PDB entry 1SFU | X-ray diffraction, 2.00 A resolution | chains D and B of the 4 polymer chains in the assembly

Chain D:
Molecule: 7-nt DNA strand
Sequence (7 nucleotides; row label = number of the first residue in the row; numbering starts at 0):
     0 TCGCGCG
Unresolved in the structure: 0

Chain B:
Molecule: 34L protein
Source organism: Yaba-like disease virus
Notes: fragment: N-terminal Zalpha domain
Reference sequence: Q9DHS8 (Q9DHS8_YLDV); residues 1-75 here = UniProt positions 1-75
Sequence (75 residues; numbered 1 to 75; the number before each row is that of its first residue):
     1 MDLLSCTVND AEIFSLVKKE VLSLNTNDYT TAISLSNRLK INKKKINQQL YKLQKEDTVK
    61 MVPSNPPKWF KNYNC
Unresolved in the structure: 1-5
From the paper describing this entry:
  - binding site for the 7-nt DNA strand: Lys43, Lys44, Asn47, Tyr51, Asn65, Pro66, Pro67, Trp69
  - binding site for the 7-nt DNA strand (chain D): Asn65

Chain D / chain B interface:
Pairs across the interface (15):
  DC1(D) - Asn65(B)  sugar contact
  DG2(D) - Tyr51(B)  phosphate contact
  DG2(D) - Asn65(B)  phosphate contact
  DG2(D) - Pro66(B)  phosphate contact
  DG2(D) - Pro67(B)  phosphate contact
  DC3(D) - Asn47(B)  phosphate contact
  DC3(D) - Tyr51(B)  hydrogen bond to the phosphate
  DC3(D) - Pro67(B)  phosphate contact
  DG4(D) - Lys43(B)  salt bridge to the phosphate
  DG4(D) - Lys44(B)  phosphate contact
  DG4(D) - Asn47(B)  hydrogen bond to the phosphate
  DG4(D) - Gln48(B)  phosphate contact
  DG4(D) - Tyr51(B)  base contact
  DC5(D) - Lys44(B)  phosphate contact
  DC5(D) - Gln48(B)  hydrogen bond to the phosphate
Other interface residues (no listed pair), chain B (9 interface residues in all): Ser64

Overview:
Chain D and chain B form an interface of 5 and 9 residues respectively; the contacts include 3 hydrogen bonds
and 1 salt bridge. Polar contacts include DC3(D)-Tyr51(B), DG4(D)-Asn47(B) and DC5(D)-Gln48(B). From the
paper: a binding site for the 7-nt DNA strand at Lys43(B), Lys44(B) and Asn47(B) among others; a binding site
for the 7-nt DNA strand (chain D) at Asn65(B).
Here chain D is a 7-nt DNA strand and chain B is 34L protein (Yaba-like disease virus). Entry 1SFU (Crystal
structure of the viral Zalpha domain bound to left-handed Z-DNA) was determined by X-ray diffraction.
